6CEU - chains A and D of the 3 polymer chains in the assembly; structure by X-ray diffraction, 2.00 A resolution.

# Chain A
Molecule: Methyl-CpG-binding domain protein 3
Source organism: Homo sapiens
UniProt: O95983 (MBD3_HUMAN); numbering as in UniProt (aligned over 1-71)
Chain sequence (73 residues; each row starts with the number of its first residue; numbers below 1 keep their minus sign (Gly-1 is residue -1)):
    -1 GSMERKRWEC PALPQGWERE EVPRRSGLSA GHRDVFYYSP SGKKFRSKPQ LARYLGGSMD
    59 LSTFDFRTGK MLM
Disordered / not traced: -1 to 0
Construct notes: expression tag (-1 to 0)
Curated features (UniProtKB/Swiss-Prot):
  - region: Ser60 to Met71 (Required for interaction with MBD3L2)
  - modified residue: Ser56 (Phosphoserine)
  - mutagenesis: His30 (H30K: No effect. Confers strong binding to methylated CpG (in vitro); when associated with Y-34), Phe34 (F34A: Augments DNA binding activity, irrespective of DNA methylation; F34Y: Confers weak binding to methylated CpG (in vitro). Confers strong binding to methylated CpG (in vitro) ...)
Reported in the primary citation:
  - mutagenesis - F34Y: increased binding to mCG

# Chain D
Molecule: 12-nt DNA strand
Sequence (12 nucleotides; row label = number of the first residue in the row):
     1 GCCAACGCTG GC
Modified residues: 5CM (5-methyl-2'-deoxy-cytidine-5'-monophosphate) at position 6

# Chain A / chain D interface
Contacting residue pairs (7; chain A residue first):
  Arg44(A) - 5CM_6(D)  base contact
  Arg44(A) - DG7(D)  hydrogen bond to the base
  Ser45(A) - DA5(D)  sugar contact
  Ser45(A) - 5CM_6(D)  hydrogen bond to the phosphate
  Lys46(A) - DA5(D)  phosphate contact
  Pro47(A) - DA5(D)  phosphate contact
  Arg65(A) - DA4(D)  phosphate contact
Interface residues without a listed pair, chain A (6 interface residues in all): Arg22
Interface residues without a listed pair, chain D (5 interface residues in all): DC8

# In short
6 residues of chain A and 5 residues of chain D are in contact, with 2 hydrogen bonds. Among the polar pairs
are Arg44(A)-DG7(D) and Ser45(A)-5CM_6(D). Curated annotation (UniProt) lists 2 mutagenesis sites on chain A.
The paper reports that F34Y of chain A increases binding to mCG.
Here chain A is Methyl-CpG-binding domain protein 3 (Homo sapiens) and chain D is a 12-nt DNA strand. Entry
6CEU (MBD3 MBD in complex with methylated, non-palindromic CpG DNA: alternative interpretation of
crystallographic data) was determined by X-ray diffraction together with 6CCG, 6CEV and 6CC8 from the same
study.
